Entry 8QA3 (electron microscopy, 2.30 A resolution); this record covers chains E and F of the 12 polymer chains in the assembly.

== Chain E (and F) ==
Protein: Gap junction beta-2 protein
Source organism: Homo sapiens
Notes: chain F of this document is another copy of the same molecule, construct and numbering; everything in this record applies to it too
UniProtKB: P29033 (CXB2_HUMAN); residue numbers follow UniProt; this construct covers 1-226
Sequence (230 residues; row label = number of the first residue in the row):
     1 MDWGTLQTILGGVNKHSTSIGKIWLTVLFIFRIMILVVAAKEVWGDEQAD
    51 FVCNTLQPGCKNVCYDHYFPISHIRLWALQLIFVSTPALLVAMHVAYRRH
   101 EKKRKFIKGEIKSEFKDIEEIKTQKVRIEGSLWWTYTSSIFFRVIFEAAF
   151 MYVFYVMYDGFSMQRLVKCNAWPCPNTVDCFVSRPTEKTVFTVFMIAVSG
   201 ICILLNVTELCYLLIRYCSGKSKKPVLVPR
Disordered / not traced: 1-5, 102-125, 222-230 (chain F: 1-5, 102-126, 222-230)
Sequence notes: expression tag (227-230)
Disulfides: Cys53-Cys180, Cys60-Cys174, Cys64-Cys169
Small-molecule neighbours:
  - phosphatidylethanolamine (PTY), molecule 1: Leu36, Ala78, Leu81, Ile82, Ser85
  - phosphatidylethanolamine (PTY), molecule 2: Pro70, Ile71, Leu76, Leu79, Val153, Met157
  - phosphatidylethanolamine (PTY), molecule 3: Met163, Arg165, Pro185, Thr186, Thr189, Val190, Val193
UniProt features mapped onto this chain:
  - binding site (Ca(2+)): Glu42, Gly45, Glu47
  - natural variant: Gly12 (G12R: In KIDAD), Ser17 (S17F: In KIDAD), Trp24 to Val226 (deletion: In DFNB1A), Arg32 (R32H: In DFNB1A; R32L), Met34 (M34T: In DFNB1A), Val37 (V37I: In DFNB1A), Trp44 (W44C: In DFNA3A; W44S: In DFNA3A), Gly45 (G45E: In DFNB1A), Asp46 to Gln48 (sequence variant, change not given here; May contribute to deafness), Asp46 (D46E: In DFNA3A), Asp50 (D50N: In KIDAD and HID syndrome; D50Y: In KIDAD), Asn54 (N54K: In BAPS), 32 further natural variant entries in UniProt
  - mutagenesis: Asp2 to Leu10 (Strongly reduced insertion into the cell membrane and strongly reduced gap junction plaque assembly), Asp2 to Gln7 (Loss of gap junction ion conductance), Met34 (M34A: Loss of gap junction ion conductance, probably due to very low open probability of the channels. Can form functional channels with wild-type, but with strongly reduced channel conductance ...)
From the paper describing this entry:
  - mutagenesis - K125E: increased stability
  - post-translational modification sites: Lys125 (citing earlier work)

== How chain E and chain F interact ==
Residue-residue contacts (51):
  Gln7(E) with Ile9(F)
  Ser19(E) with Tyr97(F), hydrogen bond
  Lys22(E) with Tyr97(F); His100(F), hydrogen bond
  Thr26(E) with Leu90(F); Met93(F)
  Ile30(E) with Ile82(F); Thr86(F); Leu89(F), hydrophobic
  Phe31(E) with Phe83(F), hydrophobic; Thr86(F)
  Ile35(E) with Leu79(F), hydrophobic; Ile82(F), hydrophobic
  Val38(E) with Lys41(F), hydrogen bond (backbone-side chain); Ala78(F), hydrophobic
  Ala39(E) with Arg75(F)
  Glu42(E) with Ile74(F); Arg75(F), salt bridge
  Val43(E) with Arg75(F)
  Asp46(E) with Gln48(F)
  Asp50(E) with Gln48(F); Asn62(F), hydrogen bond (backbone-side chain)
  Val52(E) with Gly59(F)
  Asn54(E) with Pro58(F)
  Arg165(E) with Val63(F); Asp66(F), salt bridge; His67(F)
  Leu166(E) with Trp172(F), hydrophobic
  Asp179(E) with Trp172(F)
  Phe181(E) with Pro58(F); Gly59(F); Asn62(F), hydrogen bond (backbone-side chain); Trp172(F), hydrophobic; Pro173(F), hydrophobic
  Val182(E) with Asn62(F), hydrogen bond (backbone-side chain)
  Ser183(E) with Gln48(F), hydrogen bond; Asn62(F)
  Arg184(E) with Glu47(F), salt bridge; Gln48(F), hydrogen bond; Tyr65(F); Asp66(F); Arg75(F)
  Pro185(E) with Asp66(F)
  Thr186(E) with Asp66(F), hydrogen bond; Pro70(F)
  Glu187(E) with Pro70(F), hydrogen bond (backbone-backbone); Ile71(F); Ser72(F), hydrogen bond (side chain-backbone); Arg75(F), salt bridge
  Phe191(E) with Arg75(F)
  Phe194(E) with Phe83(F), hydrophobic
Interface residues without a listed pair, chain E (28 interface residues in all): Met34
Interface residues without a listed pair, chain F (30 interface residues in all): Gln57, Ala171

== Summary ==
The interface between chain E and chain F involves 28 residues on one side and 30 on the other; the contacts
include 11 hydrogen bonds and 4 salt bridges. Polar contacts include Glu42(E)-Arg75(F), Arg165(E)-Asp66(F) and
Arg184(E)-Glu47(F). From the paper: K125E of chain E increases stability; a modification site at Lys125(E).
Chain E and chain F are both Gap junction beta-2 protein (Homo sapiens); the structure, Cryo-EM structure of
Cx26 solubilised in LMNG: classification on subunit A; NFlex conformation, was determined by electron
microscopy, deposited together with 8Q9Z, 8QA0, 8QA1 and 8QA2.
